PDB entry 4BZX | X-ray diffraction, 1.70 A resolution | chain A

[Chain A]
Molecule: Bifunctional enzyme cysn/cysc
Organism: Mycobacterium tuberculosis
Notes: EC 2.7.1.25
Reference sequence: Q10600 (CYSNC_MYCTU); residue numbers follow UniProt; this construct covers 440-612
Sequence (173 residues; each row starts with the number of its first residue):
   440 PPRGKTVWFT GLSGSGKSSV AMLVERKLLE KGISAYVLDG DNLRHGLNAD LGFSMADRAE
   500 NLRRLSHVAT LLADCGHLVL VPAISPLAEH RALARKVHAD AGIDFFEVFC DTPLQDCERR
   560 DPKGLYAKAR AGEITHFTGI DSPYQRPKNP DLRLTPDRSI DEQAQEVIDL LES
Bound ions: Mg2+: Ser-457 (together with AMP-PNP)
Small-molecule neighbours:
  - adenosine-5'-phosphosulfate (ADX): Ser-452, Gly-479, Asp-480, Arg-483, Phe-492, Arg-497, Asn-500, Leu-501, Ala-522, Ile-523, Ser-524, Pro-525, Lys-562, Leu-564, Ile-573, Thr-574, His-575, Phe-576, Thr-577
  - AMP-PNP (ANP; phosphoaminophosphonic acid-adenylate ester): Leu-451, Ser-452, Gly-453, Ser-454, Gly-455, Lys-456, Ser-457, Ser-458, Ile-523, Arg-559, Pro-561, Lys-562, Arg-597, Ser-598, Ile-599, Gln-602
What the authors report for this chain:
  - binding site for AMP-PNP: Gly-453, Lys-456, Lys-562
  - Mg2+ coordination: Ser-457
  - Mg2+ coordination through a water molecule: Asp-478
  - binding site for adenosine-5'-phosphosulfate: Asp-480
  - catalytic residues: Asp-480, Lys-562 (proposed by the authors, not directly observed)
  - mutagenesis - C556A: decreased catalytic activity
  - mutagenesis - C556S: abolished catalytic activity
  - mutagenesis - C556S: decreased stability in response to thrombin
  - mutagenesis - C514A, C549A: unchanged catalytic activity

[Summary]
Ligands of chain A: adenosine-5'-phosphosulfate and AMP-PNP. From the paper: catalytic residues Asp-480 and
Lys-562; C556A reduces catalytic activity; 4 substitutions were tested in all.
Chain A is Bifunctional enzyme cysn/cysc (Mycobacterium tuberculosis); the structure, Structure of the
Mycobacterium tuberculosis APS kinase CysC in complex with AMPPNP and APS, was determined by X-ray
diffraction, deposited together with 4RFV, 4BZQ and 4BZP.
